PDB entry 1JWJ | X-ray diffraction, 2.60 A resolution | chain A

[Chain A]
Protein: Nitric Oxide Synthase
Source organism: Mus musculus
Notes: EC 1.14.13.39; fragment: Oxygenase Domain 65-498
UniProt: P29477 (NOS2_MOUSE); residue numbers follow UniProt; this construct covers 66-498
Chain sequence (433 residues; each row starts with the number of its first residue):
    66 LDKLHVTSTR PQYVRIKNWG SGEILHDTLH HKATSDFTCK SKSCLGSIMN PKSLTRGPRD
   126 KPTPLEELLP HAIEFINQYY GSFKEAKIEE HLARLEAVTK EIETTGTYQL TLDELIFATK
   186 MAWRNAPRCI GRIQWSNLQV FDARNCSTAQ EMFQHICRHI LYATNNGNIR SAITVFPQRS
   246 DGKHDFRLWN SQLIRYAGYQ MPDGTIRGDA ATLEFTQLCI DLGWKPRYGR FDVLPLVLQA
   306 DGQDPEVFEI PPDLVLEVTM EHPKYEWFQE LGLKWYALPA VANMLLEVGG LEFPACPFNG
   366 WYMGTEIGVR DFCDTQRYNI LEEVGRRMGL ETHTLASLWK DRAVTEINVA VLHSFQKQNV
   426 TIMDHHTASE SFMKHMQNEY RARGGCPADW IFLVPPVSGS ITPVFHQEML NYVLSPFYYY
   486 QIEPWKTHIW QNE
Not modelled in the structure: 66-76, 100-108, 498
Construct notes: engineered mutation Phe457 (Trp in P29477)
Metal / ion sites: heme Fe near Cys194 (its only coordinating residue here)
Small-molecule neighbours:
  - tetrahydrobiopterin (H4B): Trp84, Ser112, Ile113, Met114, Arg375, Trp455, Ile456, Phe457, Phe470, His471, Gln472, Glu473
  - heme (HEM): Thr184, Trp188, Ala191, Arg193, Cys194, Ile195, Gly196, Gln199, Leu203, Ser236, Met349, Phe363, Asn364, Gly365, Trp366, Met368, Glu371, Tyr483, Tyr485
Curated features (UniProtKB/Swiss-Prot):
  - binding site (Zn(2+)): Cys104, Cys109
  - binding site ((6R)-L-erythro-5,6,7,8-tetrahydrobiopterin): Ser112, Arg375, Ile456, Phe470
  - binding site (heme b): Cys194, Tyr485
  - binding site (L-arginine): Gln257, Trp366, Tyr367, Glu371

[Overview]
Chain A binds heme and tetrahydrobiopterin. From UniProt: Zn2+-binding residues Cys104 and Cys109, 4
(6R)-L-erythro-5,6,7,8-tetrahydrobiopterin-binding residues, heme b-binding residues Cys194 and Tyr485 and 4
L-arginine-binding residues.
Chain A is Nitric Oxide Synthase (Mus musculus); the structure, Murine Inducible Nitric Oxide Synthase
Oxygenase Dimer (Delta 65) with W457F Mutation at Tetrahydrobiopterin Binding Site, was determined by X-ray
diffraction, deposited together with 1JWK.
